4GDL - chains B and C of the 3 polymer chains in the assembly; structure by X-ray diffraction, 2.88 A resolution.

# Chain B
Name: Autophagy protein 5
From: Homo sapiens
Reference sequence: Q9H1Y0 (ATG5_HUMAN); residue numbers follow UniProt; this construct covers 1-275
Chain sequence (275 residues; numbered 1 to 275; the number before each row is that of its first residue):
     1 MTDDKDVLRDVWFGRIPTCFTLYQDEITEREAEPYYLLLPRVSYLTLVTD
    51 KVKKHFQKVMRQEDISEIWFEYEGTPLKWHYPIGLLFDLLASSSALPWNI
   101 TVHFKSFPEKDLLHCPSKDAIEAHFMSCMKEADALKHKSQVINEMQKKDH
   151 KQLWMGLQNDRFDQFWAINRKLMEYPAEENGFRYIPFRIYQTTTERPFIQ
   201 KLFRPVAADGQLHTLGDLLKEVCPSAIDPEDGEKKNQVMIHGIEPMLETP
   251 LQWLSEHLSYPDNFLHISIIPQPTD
Not modelled in the structure: 1-2, 228-234, 275
Metal / ion sites: Na+: Ala-95, Pro-97, Asn-99
From the paper describing this entry:
  - mutagenesis - H80A, H80L, L113A, S127L, A134E, L135R, K138A, K138A/Q146A, K138D, K138I, Q140A, N143A, M145D, Q146A, D149V, H150S, I168D, K171D, Q200W: decreased catalytic activity
  - mutagenesis - E131A, E131G: unchanged catalytic activity
  - mutagenesis - E131F: decreased expression

# Chain C
Name: Autophagy-related protein 16-1
From: Homo sapiens
Reference sequence: Q676U5 (A16L1_HUMAN); residue numbers follow UniProt; this construct covers 11-43
Chain sequence (36 residues; row label = number of the first residue in the row):
     8 SHMPRWKRHISEQLRRRDRLQRQAFEEIILQYNKLL
Not modelled in the structure: 8-9
Construct notes: expression tag (8-10)
UniProt features mapped onto this chain:
  - region: Trp-13 to Leu-43 (Interaction with ATG5)
  - mutagenesis: Ile-17 (I17W: Abolishes interaction with ATG5), Leu-21 (L21W: Abolishes interaction with ATG5), Arg-24 (R24D: Abolishes interaction with ATG5), Phe-32 to Ile-36 (In FII mutant; abolished binding to membranes and lipidation to ATG8 family proteins), Ile-36 (I36W: Reduces interaction with ATG5)

# Chain B / chain C interface
Pairs across the interface (35; chain B residue first):
  Asp-4(B) with Lys-14(C), salt bridge
  Val-7(B) with Leu-21(C), hydrophobic
  Asp-10(B) with Arg-24(C), hydrogen bond (backbone-side chain)
  Val-11(B) with Leu-21(C), hydrophobic
  Phe-13(B) with Arg-29(C), hydrogen bond (backbone-side chain)
  Gly-14(B) with Arg-24(C)
  Arg-15(B) with Gln-28(C); Arg-29(C)
  Pro-17(B) with Gln-28(C); Phe-32(C), hydrophobic
  Pro-34(B) with Tyr-39(C), hydrogen bond (backbone-side chain)
  Tyr-36(B) with Ile-36(C); Tyr-39(C), hydrophobic
  Leu-38(B) with Glu-33(C); Ile-36(C), hydrophobic
  Arg-41(B) with Arg-24(C); Gln-28(C)
  His-55(B) with Leu-43(C)
  Phe-87(B) with Gln-28(C)
  Leu-96(B) with Phe-32(C), hydrophobic
  Pro-97(B) with Phe-32(C)
  His-241(B) with Arg-24(C), hydrogen bond (backbone-side chain)
  Ile-243(B) with Ile-17(C), hydrophobic; Gln-20(C); Leu-21(C), hydrophobic
  Glu-244(B) with His-16(C), hydrogen bond (backbone-side chain)
  Met-246(B) with Arg-12(C); Trp-13(C), hydrophobic; His-16(C)
  Glu-248(B) with Arg-12(C), salt bridge
  Thr-249(B) with Trp-13(C)
  Pro-250(B) with Trp-13(C)
  Trp-253(B) with Trp-13(C), hydrophobic; Lys-14(C); Ile-17(C), hydrophobic
Other interface residues (no listed pair), chain B (31 interface residues in all): Glu-33, Tyr-35, Leu-37, Gly-242, Pro-245, Leu-254, Leu-258
Other interface residues (no listed pair), chain C (20 interface residues in all): Ser-18, Arg-22, Asp-25, Leu-27, Asn-40

# Summary
31 residues of chain B face 20 of chain C across their interface; the contacts include 5 hydrogen bonds and 2
salt bridges. Polar pairs include Asp-4(B)/Lys-14(C), Glu-248(B)/Arg-12(C) and Asp-10(B)/Arg-24(C). From the
paper: H80A, H80L and L113A of chain B, among others, reduce catalytic activity; E131F of chain B reduces
expression; 22 substitutions were tested in all.
Here chain B is Autophagy protein 5 and chain C is Autophagy-related protein 16-1, both from Homo sapiens.
Entry 4GDL (Crystal Structure of Human Atg12~Atg5 Conjugate in Complex with an N-terminal Fragment of Atg16L1)
was determined by X-ray diffraction, deposited together with 4GDK.
